Entry 3CQZ (X-ray diffraction, 2.80 A resolution); this record covers chains A and I of the 11 polymer chains in the assembly.

# Chain A
Name: DNA-directed RNA polymerase II subunit RPB1
From: Saccharomyces cerevisiae
Notes: EC 2.7.7.6
Reference sequence: P04050 (RPB1_YEAST); residue numbers follow UniProt; this construct covers 1-1733
Sequence (1733 residues; row label = number of the first residue in the row):
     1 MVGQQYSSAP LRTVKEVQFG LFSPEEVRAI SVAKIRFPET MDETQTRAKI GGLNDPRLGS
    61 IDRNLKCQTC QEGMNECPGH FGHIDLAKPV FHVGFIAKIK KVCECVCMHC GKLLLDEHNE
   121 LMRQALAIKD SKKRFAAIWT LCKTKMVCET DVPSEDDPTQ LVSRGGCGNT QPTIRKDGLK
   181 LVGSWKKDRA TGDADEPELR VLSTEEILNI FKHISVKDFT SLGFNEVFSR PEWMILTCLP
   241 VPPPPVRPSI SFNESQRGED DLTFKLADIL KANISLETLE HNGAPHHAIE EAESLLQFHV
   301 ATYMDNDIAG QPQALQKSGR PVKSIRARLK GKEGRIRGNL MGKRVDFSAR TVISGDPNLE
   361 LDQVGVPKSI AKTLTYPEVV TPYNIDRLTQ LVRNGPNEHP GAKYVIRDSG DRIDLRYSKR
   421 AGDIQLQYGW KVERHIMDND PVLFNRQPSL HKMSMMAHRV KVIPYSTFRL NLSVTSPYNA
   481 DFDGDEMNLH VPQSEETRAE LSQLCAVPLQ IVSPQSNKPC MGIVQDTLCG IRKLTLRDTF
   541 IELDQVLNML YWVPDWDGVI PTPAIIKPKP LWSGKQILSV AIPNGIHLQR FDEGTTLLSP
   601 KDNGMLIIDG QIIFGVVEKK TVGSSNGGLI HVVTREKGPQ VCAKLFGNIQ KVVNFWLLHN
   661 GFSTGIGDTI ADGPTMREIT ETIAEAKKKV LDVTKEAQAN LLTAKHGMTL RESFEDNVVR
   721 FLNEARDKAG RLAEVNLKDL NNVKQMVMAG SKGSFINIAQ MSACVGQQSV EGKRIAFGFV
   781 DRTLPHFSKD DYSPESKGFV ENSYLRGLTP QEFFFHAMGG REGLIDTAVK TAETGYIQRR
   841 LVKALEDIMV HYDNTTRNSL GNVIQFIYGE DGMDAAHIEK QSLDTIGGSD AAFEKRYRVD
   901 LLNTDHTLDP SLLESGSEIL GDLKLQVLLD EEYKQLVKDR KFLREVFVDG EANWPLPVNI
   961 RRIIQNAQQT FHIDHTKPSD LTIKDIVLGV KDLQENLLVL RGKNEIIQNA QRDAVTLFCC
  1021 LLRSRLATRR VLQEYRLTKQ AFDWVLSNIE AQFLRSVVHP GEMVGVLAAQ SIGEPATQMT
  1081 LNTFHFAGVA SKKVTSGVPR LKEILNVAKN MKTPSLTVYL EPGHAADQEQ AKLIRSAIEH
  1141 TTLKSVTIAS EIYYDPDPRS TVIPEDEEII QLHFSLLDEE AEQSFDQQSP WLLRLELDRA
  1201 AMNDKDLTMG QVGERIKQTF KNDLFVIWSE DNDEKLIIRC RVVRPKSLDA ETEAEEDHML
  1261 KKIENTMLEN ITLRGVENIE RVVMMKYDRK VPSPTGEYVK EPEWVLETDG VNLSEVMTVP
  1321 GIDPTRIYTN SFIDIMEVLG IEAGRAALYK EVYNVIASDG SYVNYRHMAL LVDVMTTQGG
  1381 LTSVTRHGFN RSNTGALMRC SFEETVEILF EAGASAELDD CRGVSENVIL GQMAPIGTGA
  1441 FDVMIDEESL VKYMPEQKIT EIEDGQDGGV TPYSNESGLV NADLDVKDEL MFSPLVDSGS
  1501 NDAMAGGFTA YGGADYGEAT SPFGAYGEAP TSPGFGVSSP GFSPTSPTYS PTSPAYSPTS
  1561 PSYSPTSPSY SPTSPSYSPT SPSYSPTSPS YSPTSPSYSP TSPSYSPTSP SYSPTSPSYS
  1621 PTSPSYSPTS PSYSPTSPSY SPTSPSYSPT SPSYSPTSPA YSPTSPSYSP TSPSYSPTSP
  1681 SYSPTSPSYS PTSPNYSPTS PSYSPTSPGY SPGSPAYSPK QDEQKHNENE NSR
Disordered / not traced: 1-5, 41-47, 188-195, 249-262, 305-345, 1179-1186, 1244-1252, 1389-1397, 1451-1733
Bound ions: Zn2+ site 1: C67, C70, C77, H80; Zn2+ site 2: C107, C110, C148, C167
Swiss-Prot annotation at these positions:
  - region: P248 to D260 (Lid loop), N306 to K323 (Rudder loop), P810 to E822 (Bridging helix)
  - binding site (Zn(2+)): C67, C70, C77, H80, C107, C110, C148, C167
  - binding site (Mg(2+)): D481, D483, D485
  - modified residue: T1471 (Phosphothreonine)
  - cross-link (Glycyl lysine isopeptide (Lys-Gly)): K695 (interchain with G-Cter in ubiquitin), K1246 (interchain with G-Cter in ubiquitin), K1350 (interchain with G-Cter in ubiquitin)
  - natural variant: S1653 to P1659 (deletion: In strain: A364A)
  - mutagenesis: K1246 (K1246R: Impairs ubiquitination during transcription stress)
What the authors report for this chain:
  - binding site for Alpha-amanitin: H1085
  - mutagenesis - H1085A, H1085F: abolished growth
  - mutagenesis - H1085Y: decreased growth
  - mutagenesis - H1085Y, F1086S: decreased catalytic activity on NTP
  - mutagenesis - F1084I, E1103G: increased catalytic activity on inappropriate substrates

# Chain I
Name: DNA-directed RNA polymerase II subunit RPB9
From: Saccharomyces cerevisiae
Reference sequence: P27999 (RPB9_YEAST); residues 1-122 here = UniProt positions 1-122
Sequence (122 residues; numbered 1 to 122; the number before each row is that of its first residue):
     1 MTTFRFCRDC NNMLYPREDK ENNRLLFECR TCSYVEEAGS PLVYRHELIT NIGETAGVVQ
    61 DIGSDPTLPR SDRECPKCHS RENVFFQSQQ RRKDTSMVLF FVCLSCSHIF TSDQKNKRTQ
   121 FS
Disordered / not traced: 1
Bound ions: Zn2+ site 1: C7, C10, C29, C32; Zn2+ site 2: C75, C78, C103, C106
Swiss-Prot annotation at these positions:
  - zinc finger: C7 to C32 (C4-type), S71 to T111 (TFIIS-type)
  - binding site (Zn(2+)): C7, C10, C29, C32, C75, C78, C103, C106
  - modified residue: S40 (Phosphoserine)

# Chain A / chain I interface
Residue-residue contacts (63):
  A697(A) with M97(I); V98(I)
  Q698(A) with M97(I); V98(I); L99(I); S112(I), hydrogen bond (backbone-side chain)
  A699(A) with S112(I); D113(I); Q114(I), hydrogen bond (backbone-backbone)
  N700(A) with S96(I); D113(I), hydrogen bond; K115(I)
  T709(A) with K93(I)
  L710(A) with S96(I)
  R711(A) with Q87(I), hydrogen bond; T95(I); S96(I), hydrogen bond (side chain-backbone); M97(I)
  F714(A) with M97(I), hydrophobic
  D781(A) with R91(I), salt bridge
  R782(A) with T67(I)
  S788(A) with T67(I)
  K789(A) with T67(I), hydrogen bond; P69(I)
  D790(A) with F86(I); Q87(I), hydrogen bond (side chain-backbone)
  Y792(A) with Q87(I), hydrogen bond; M97(I), hydrophobic
  T1147(A) with L48(I); I49(I)
  I1148(A) with E47(I); L48(I), hydrogen bond (backbone-backbone); I49(I), hydrogen bond (backbone-backbone)
  A1149(A) with R45(I); H46(I)
  S1150(A) with R45(I); H46(I), hydrogen bond (backbone-backbone)
  E1151(A) with L42(I); Y44(I); R45(I), salt bridge
  I1152(A) with P41(I); L42(I); V43(I), hydrogen bond (backbone-backbone); Y44(I), hydrogen bond (backbone-backbone)
  Y1153(A) with P41(I); L42(I)
  Y1154(A) with E18(I), hydrogen bond; D19(I); N23(I); R24(I), hydrogen bond (side chain-backbone); L25(I), hydrophobic; P41(I), hydrogen bond (backbone-backbone)
  P1156(A) with N23(I)
  V1162(A) with P41(I), hydrophobic
  P1190(A) with E18(I)
  W1191(A) with P16(I), hydrophobic; L25(I), hydrophobic; V43(I), hydrophobic
  E1253(A) with K20(I)
  D1257(A) with V43(I)
  E1264(A) with Y44(I), hydrogen bond; H46(I)
  L1268(A) with H46(I)
Interface residues without a listed pair, chain A (32 interface residues in all): K1144, K1261
Interface residues without a listed pair, chain I (34 interface residues in all): D65, L68, D94

# In short
32 residues of chain A face 34 of chain I across their interface; the contacts include 17 hydrogen bonds and 2
salt bridges. Polar contacts include D781(A)-R91(I), E1151(A)-R45(I) and Q698(A)-S112(I). The paper reports a
binding site for Alpha-amanitin at H1085(A); H1085A and H1085F of chain A abolish growth; 6 substitutions were
tested in all.
Chain A is DNA-directed RNA polymerase II subunit RPB1 and chain I is DNA-directed RNA polymerase II subunit
RPB9, both from Saccharomyces cerevisiae; the structure, Crystal structure of 10 subunit RNA polymerase II in
complex with the inhibitor alpha-amanitin, was determined by X-ray diffraction.
